Entry 7RIW (X-ray diffraction, 3.20 A resolution); this record covers chains T and A of the 13 polymer chains in the assembly.

== Chain T ==
Molecule: Template strand DNA
Sequence (30 nucleotides; each row starts with the number of its first residue; numbering starts at 0):
     0 CCCTTCTCTC TGGTCATGAG CCTCTCGATG
Unresolved in the structure: 0-1, 28-29

== Chain A ==
Molecule: DNA-directed RNA polymerase II subunit RPB1
From: Saccharomyces cerevisiae (strain ATCC 204508 / S288c)
Notes: EC 2.7.7.6
Reference sequence: P04050 (RPB1_YEAST); numbering as in UniProt (aligned over 1-1733)
Chain sequence (1733 residues; each row starts with the number of its first residue):
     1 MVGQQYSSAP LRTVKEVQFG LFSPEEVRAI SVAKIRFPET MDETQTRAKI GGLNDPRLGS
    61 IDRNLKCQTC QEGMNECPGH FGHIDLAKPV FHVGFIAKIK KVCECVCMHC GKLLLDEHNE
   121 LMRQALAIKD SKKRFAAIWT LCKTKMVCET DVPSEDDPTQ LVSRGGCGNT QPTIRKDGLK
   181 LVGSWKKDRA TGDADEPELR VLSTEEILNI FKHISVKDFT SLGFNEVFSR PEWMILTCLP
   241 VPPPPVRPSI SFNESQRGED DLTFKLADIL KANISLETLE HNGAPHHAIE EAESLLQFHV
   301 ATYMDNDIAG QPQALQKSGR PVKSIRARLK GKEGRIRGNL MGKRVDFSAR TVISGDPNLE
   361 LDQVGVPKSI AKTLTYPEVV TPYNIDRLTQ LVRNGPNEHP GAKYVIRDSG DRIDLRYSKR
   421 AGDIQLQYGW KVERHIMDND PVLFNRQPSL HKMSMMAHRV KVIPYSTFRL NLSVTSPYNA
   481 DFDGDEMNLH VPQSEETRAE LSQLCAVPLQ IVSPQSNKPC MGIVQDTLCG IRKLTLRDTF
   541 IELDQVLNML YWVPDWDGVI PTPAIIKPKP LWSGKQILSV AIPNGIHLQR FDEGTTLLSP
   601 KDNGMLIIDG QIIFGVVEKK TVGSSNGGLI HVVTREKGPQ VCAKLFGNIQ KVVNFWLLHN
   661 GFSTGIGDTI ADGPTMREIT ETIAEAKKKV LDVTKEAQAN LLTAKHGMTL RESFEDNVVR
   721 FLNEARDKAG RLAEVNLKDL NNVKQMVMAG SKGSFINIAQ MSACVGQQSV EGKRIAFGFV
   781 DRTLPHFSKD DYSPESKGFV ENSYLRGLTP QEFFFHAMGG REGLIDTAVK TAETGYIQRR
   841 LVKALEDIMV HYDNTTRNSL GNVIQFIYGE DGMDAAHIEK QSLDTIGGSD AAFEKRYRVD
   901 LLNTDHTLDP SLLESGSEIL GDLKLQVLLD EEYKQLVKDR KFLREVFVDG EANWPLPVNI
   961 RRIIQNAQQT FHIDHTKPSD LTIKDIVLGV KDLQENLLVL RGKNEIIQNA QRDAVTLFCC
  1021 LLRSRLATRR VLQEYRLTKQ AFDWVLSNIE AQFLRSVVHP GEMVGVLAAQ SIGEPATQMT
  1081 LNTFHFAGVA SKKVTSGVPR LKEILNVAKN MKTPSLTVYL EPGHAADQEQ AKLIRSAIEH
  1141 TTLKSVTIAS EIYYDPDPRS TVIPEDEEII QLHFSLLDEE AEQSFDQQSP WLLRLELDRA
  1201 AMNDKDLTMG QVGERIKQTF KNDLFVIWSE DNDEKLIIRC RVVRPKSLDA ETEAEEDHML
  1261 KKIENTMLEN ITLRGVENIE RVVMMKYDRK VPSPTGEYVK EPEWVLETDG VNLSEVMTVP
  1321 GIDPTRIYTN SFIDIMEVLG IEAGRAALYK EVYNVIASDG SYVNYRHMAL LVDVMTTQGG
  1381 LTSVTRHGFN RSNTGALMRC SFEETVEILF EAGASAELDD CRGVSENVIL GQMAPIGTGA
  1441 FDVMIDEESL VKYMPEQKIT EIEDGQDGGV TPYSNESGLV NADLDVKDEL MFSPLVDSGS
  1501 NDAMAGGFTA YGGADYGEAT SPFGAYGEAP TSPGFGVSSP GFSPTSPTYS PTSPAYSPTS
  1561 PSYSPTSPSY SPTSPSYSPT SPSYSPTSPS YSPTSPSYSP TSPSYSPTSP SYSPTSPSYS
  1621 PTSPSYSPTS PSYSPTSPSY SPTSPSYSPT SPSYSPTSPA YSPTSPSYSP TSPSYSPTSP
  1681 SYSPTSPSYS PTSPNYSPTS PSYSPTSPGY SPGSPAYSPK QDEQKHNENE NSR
Unresolved in the structure: 1-2, 154-160, 187-198, 250-256, 1082-1091, 1177-1187, 1244-1256, 1447-1733
Curated features (UniProtKB/Swiss-Prot):
  - region: Pro248 to Asp260 (Lid loop), Asn306 to Lys323 (Rudder loop), Pro810 to Glu822 (Bridging helix)
  - binding site (Zn(2+)): Cys67, Cys70, Cys77, His80, Cys107, Cys110, Cys148, Cys167
  - binding site (Mg(2+)): Asp481, Asp483, Asp485
  - modified residue: Thr1471 (Phosphothreonine)
  - cross-link (Glycyl lysine isopeptide (Lys-Gly)): Lys695 (interchain with G-Cter in ubiquitin), Lys1246 (interchain with G-Cter in ubiquitin), Lys1350 (interchain with G-Cter in ubiquitin)
  - natural variant: Ser1653 to Pro1659 (deletion: In strain: A364A)
  - mutagenesis: Lys1246 (K1246R: Impairs ubiquitination during transcription stress)
Metal / ion sites: Zn2+ site 1: Cys67, Cys70, Cys77, His80; Zn2+ site 2: Cys107, Cys148; Mg2+: Asp483 (shared with 1 residue of chain R)

== Interface between chain T and chain A ==
Contacting residue pairs (22; chain T residue first):
  DC14(T) with Ala309(A), phosphate contact
  DA15(T) with Arg1386(A), hydrogen bond to the base; Glu1404(A), sugar contact; Glu1407(A), phosphate contact
  DT16(T) with Lys330(A), salt bridge to the phosphate; Tyr836(A), phosphate contact; Arg1386(A), sugar contact; Glu1403(A), sugar contact; Glu1404(A), hydrogen bond to the phosphate
  DG17(T) with Arg337(A), salt bridge to the phosphate; Glu1403(A), phosphate contact
  DA18(T) with Lys332(A), salt bridge to the phosphate; Thr831(A), base contact; Ala832(A), sugar contact; Gly835(A), sugar contact; Tyr836(A), sugar contact
  DG19(T) with Lys332(A), salt bridge to the phosphate; Arg337(A), salt bridge to the phosphate; Gln447(A), hydrogen bond to the base
  DC20(T) with Gln447(A), sugar contact
  DC21(T) with Arg344(A), salt bridge to the phosphate; Arg350(A), sugar contact
Interface residues without a listed pair, chain A (17 interface residues in all): Arg326, Pro448

== Overview ==
The interface between chain T and chain A involves 8 residues on one side and 17 on the other, with 3 hydrogen
bonds and 6 salt bridges. Polar pairs include DA15(T)-Arg1386(A), DG19(T)-Gln447(A) and DT16(T)-Glu1404(A).
Chain T is Template strand DNA and chain A is DNA-directed RNA polymerase II subunit RPB1 (Saccharomyces
cerevisiae (strain ATCC 204508 / S288c)); the structure, RNA polymerase II elongation complex scaffold 2,
without polyamide, was determined by X-ray diffraction (same publication as 7RIM, 7RIP, 7RIQ, 7RIX and 7RIY).
